PDB entry 8UX9 | electron microscopy, 3.20 A resolution | chains A and B of the 3 polymer chains in the assembly

[Chain A]
Name: AriB
From: Escherichia coli B185
UniProtKB: D6IC76 (D6IC76_ECOLX); residue numbers follow UniProt; this construct covers 1-308
Sequence (316 residues; numbered 1 to 316; the number before each row is that of its first residue):
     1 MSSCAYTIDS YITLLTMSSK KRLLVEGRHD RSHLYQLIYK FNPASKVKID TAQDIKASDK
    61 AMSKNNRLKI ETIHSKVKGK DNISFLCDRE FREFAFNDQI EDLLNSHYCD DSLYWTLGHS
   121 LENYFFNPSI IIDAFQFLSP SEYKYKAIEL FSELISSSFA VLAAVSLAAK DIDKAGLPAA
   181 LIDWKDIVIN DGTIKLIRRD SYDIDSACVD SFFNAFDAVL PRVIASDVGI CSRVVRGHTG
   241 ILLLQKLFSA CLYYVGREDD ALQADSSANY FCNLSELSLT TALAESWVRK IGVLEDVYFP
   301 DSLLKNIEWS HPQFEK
Not modelled in the structure: 1-2, 309-316
Differences from the reference sequence: expression tag (309-316)

[Chain B]
Name: AriA
From: Escherichia coli B185
UniProtKB: D6IC77 (D6IC77_ECOLX); numbering as in UniProt (aligned over 1-464)
Sequence (464 residues; each row starts with the number of its first residue):
     1 MAIRTISKIE LSKIHNRYNL TVDFFNDLNV IHGKNGAGKS TLIHVIANIV NGDFIRFAFL
    61 IFEEIKATYS DGLKIVIRRD KIDEQSFISV TLSNGKYIKF AVGEAMATVR EIESERHLRE
   121 RDVKSMLAMD IDKFVKENEL QKVRASYFPA FRTMLEAWSS SSDVGYERRV IRSSFYNRKA
   181 SAFARELFGQ FLPSINYPSP MEIEDRLREE IRRAQLGIAA YESRTFSESF VKVFSALFDN
   241 SSVEGEITGE LLKEIEGLAI AQDSSIKNGY YAEYSKVYEE IRSLINRNLK GKVENSVSGA
   301 LVVYRDALRD RQDYQEKAFS EIDNYMSSVN SFLEDKEMAY DFDLRRKYPK VGLKFPDGSW
   361 SPIRVLSSGE RQLLTMLYAA SKMGDDAIVL IDEPEISLHI DWQEDLLKRM LSQLSGRQII
   421 VCTHSPSIAT GYEDFMINIS PEFISSRDND NHKDSEEMEE DESL
Not modelled in the structure: 1-2, 113-124, 161-174, 239-250, 289-296, 445-464
Small-molecule neighbours:
  - ATP-gamma-S (AGS; phosphothiophosphoric acid-adenylate ester), molecule 1: H15, Y18, K34, N35, G36, A37, G38, K39, S40, T41, E393, H424, F443
  - ATP-gamma-S (AGS), molecule 2: K336, F355, V365, S367, S368, G369, E370, S397

[How chain A and chain B interact]
Pairs across the interface (18; chain A residue first):
  S3(A) - H32(B)
  C4(A) - H32(B)
  C4(A) - P426(B)
  C4(A) - M436(B)  hydrophobic
  Y6(A) - P426(B)  hydrophobic
  Y6(A) - S427(B)  hydrogen bond
  L14(A) - I400(B)  hydrophobic
  M17(A) - I400(B)  hydrophobic
  S18(A) - I400(B)
  S18(A) - D401(B)
  S19(A) - D401(B)
  K20(A) - D401(B)
  K20(A) - E404(B)  salt bridge
  R22(A) - E404(B)  salt bridge
  R28(A) - E433(B)
  R31(A) - G431(B)
  K48(A) - E404(B)
  K48(A) - T430(B)  hydrogen bond
Interface residues without a listed pair, chain A (13 interface residues in all): A5
Interface residues without a listed pair, chain B (12 interface residues in all): H399, D405

[Summary]
13 residues of chain A and 12 residues of chain B are in contact; the contacts include 2 hydrogen bonds and 2
salt bridges. Among the polar pairs are K20(A)-E404(B), R22(A)-E404(B) and Y6(A)-S427(B). Chain B binds
ATP-gamma-S.
Chain A is AriB and chain B is AriA, both from Escherichia coli B185; the structure, Asymmetric unit of the
PARIS Immune Complex at 3.2 Angstrom Resolution, was determined by electron microscopy.
